PDB entry 4KO1 | X-ray diffraction, 1.55 A resolution | chains S and L

== Chain S ==
Name: Periplasmic [NiFeSe] hydrogenase small subunit
Organism: Desulfomicrobium baculatum
Notes: EC 1.12.99.6
Reference sequence: P13063 (PHSS_DESBA); residues 1-283 here correspond to UniProt positions 33-315 (UniProt number = residue number + 32)
Sequence (283 residues; numbered 1 to 283; the number before each row is that of its first residue):
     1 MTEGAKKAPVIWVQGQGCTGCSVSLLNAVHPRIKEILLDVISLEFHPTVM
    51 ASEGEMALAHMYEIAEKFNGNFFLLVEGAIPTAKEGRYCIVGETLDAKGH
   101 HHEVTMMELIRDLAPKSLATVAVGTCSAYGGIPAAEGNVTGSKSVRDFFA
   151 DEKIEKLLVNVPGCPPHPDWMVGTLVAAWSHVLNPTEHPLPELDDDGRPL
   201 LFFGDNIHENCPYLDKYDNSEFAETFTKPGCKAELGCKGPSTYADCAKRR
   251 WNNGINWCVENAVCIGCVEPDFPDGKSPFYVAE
Not modelled in the structure: 1-4
UniProt features mapped onto this chain:
  - binding site ([4Fe-4S] cluster): Cys18, Cys21, Cys126, Cys164, His208, Cys211, Cys231, Cys237, Cys246, Cys258, Cys264, Cys267
Ion coordination: 4Fe-4S cluster Fe site 1: Cys18, Cys21, Cys126, Cys164; Ca2+ near Glu152 (its only coordinating residue here); 4Fe-4S cluster Fe site 2: His208, Cys211, Cys231, Cys237; 4Fe-4S cluster Fe site 3: Cys246, Cys258, Cys264, Cys267
Small-molecule neighbours:
  - 4Fe-4S cluster (SF4), molecule 1: Gly17, Cys18, Thr19, Gly20, Cys21, Glu77, Gly78, Gly124, Thr125, Cys126, Gly163, Cys164, Pro165
  - 4Fe-4S cluster (SF4), molecule 2: Ile207, His208, Cys211, Tyr213, Leu214, Tyr217, Cys231, Lys232, Ala233, Cys237, Gly239, Pro240, Val259
  - 4Fe-4S cluster (SF4), molecule 3: Ile207, Thr242, Ala244, Cys246, Trp251, Trp257, Cys258, Cys264, Ile265, Gly266, Cys267, Val268

== Chain L ==
Name: Nickel-dependent hydrogenase large subunit
Organism: Desulfomicrobium baculatum
Notes: EC 1.18.99.1
Reference sequence: C7LN88 (C7LN88_DESBD); residues 0-498 here correspond to UniProt positions 1-499 (UniProt number = residue number + 1)
Sequence (499 residues; numbered 0 to 498; the number before each row is that of its first residue; numbering starts at 0):
     0 MSQAATPAADGKVKISIDPLTRVEGHLKIEVEVKDGKVVDAKCSGGMFRG
    50 FEQILRGRDPRDSSQIVQRICGVCPTAHCTASVMAQDDAFGVKVTTNGRI
   100 TRNLIFGANYLQSHILHFYHLAALDYVKGPDVSPFVPRYANADLLTDRIK
   150 DGAKADATNTYGLNQYLKALEIRRICHEMVAMFGGRMPHVQGMVVGGATE
   200 IPTADKVAEYAARFKEVQKFVIEEYLPLIYTLGSVYTDLFETGIGWKNVI
   250 AFGVFPEDDDYKTFLLKPGVYIDGKDEEFDSKLVKEYVGHSFFDHSAPGG
   300 LHYSVGETNPNPDKPGAYSFVKAPRYKDKPCEVGPLARMWVQNPELSPVG
   350 QKLLKELYGIEAKNFRDLGDKAFSIMGRHVARAEETWLTAVAVEKWLKQV
   400 QPGAETYVKSEIPDAAEGTGFTEAPRGALLHYLKIKDKKIENYQIVSATL
   450 WNANPRDDMGQRGPIEEALIGVPVPDIKNPVNVGRLVRSYDPULGCAVH
Not modelled in the structure: 0-9
Modified positions: Sec492 (selenocysteine)
Ion coordination: Ca2+: Glu51, Ile444, His498; Ni2+: Cys70, Cys73, Sec492, Cys495; carbonmonoxide-(dicyano) iron Fe: Cys73, Cys495
Small-molecule neighbours:
  - carbonmonoxide-(dicyano) iron (FCO): Cys73, His77, Ala423, Pro424, Arg425, Leu428, Ser446, Ala447, Thr448, Sec492, Cys495
  - hydrosulfuric acid (H2S): Cys73, Pro74, Thr75, Ala76, Phe105, Asn108, Pro424

== How chain S and chain L interact ==
Pairs across the interface (165; chain S residue first):
  Gln14(S) with His25(L), hydrogen bond (backbone-side chain)
  Gly15(S) with His25(L), hydrogen bond (backbone-side chain); Met46(L)
  Gln16(S) with Met46(L); Phe47(L), hydrogen bond (side chain-backbone); Arg48(L)
  Gly17(S) with Met46(L); Arg48(L)
  Cys18(S) with Glu23(L); Arg48(L); Arg68(L); Ile69(L); Cys70(L); Gly71(L), hydrogen bond (backbone-backbone); His188(L)
  Thr19(S) with Glu23(L), hydrogen bond
  Gly20(S) with Gly71(L); Pro187(L)
  Val23(S) with Gly71(L); Val72(L), hydrophobic; Arg172(L); His176(L); Pro187(L), hydrophobic
  Ser24(S) with Pro187(L)
  Leu26(S) with Leu115(L), hydrophobic; Arg172(L)
  Asn27(S) with Arg172(L), hydrogen bond; Arg173(L); His176(L), hydrogen bond; Met186(L), hydrogen bond (side chain-backbone); Pro187(L)
  Ala28(S) with Arg173(L)
  Val29(S) with Arg173(L)
  Arg32(S) with Glu170(L), salt bridge; Arg173(L)
  Ile33(S) with Leu169(L), hydrophobic
  Leu43(S) with Ser132(L); Pro133(L)
  Glu44(S) with Ser132(L), hydrogen bond
  Pro47(S) with Thr20(L); Arg21(L), hydrogen bond (backbone-backbone)
  Thr48(S) with Arg21(L); Leu120(L)
  Val49(S) with Arg21(L); Leu123(L)
  Met50(S) with Thr20(L); Arg21(L), hydrogen bond (backbone-side chain); Pro133(L)
  Ala51(S) with Arg21(L), hydrogen bond (backbone-side chain); Pro133(L), hydrogen bond (backbone-backbone); Phe134(L); Pro136(L)
  Ser52(S) with Thr20(L), hydrogen bond (backbone-side chain); Pro136(L), hydrogen bond (backbone-backbone)
  Glu53(S) with Ile16(L); Pro18(L); Leu19(L); Thr20(L); Tyr138(L), hydrogen bond; Arg487(L), salt bridge
  Gly54(S) with Ile16(L); Asp17(L); Pro18(L), hydrogen bond (backbone-backbone)
  Met56(S) with Arg137(L); Tyr138(L)
  Leu58(S) with Asp17(L); Pro18(L)
  His60(S) with Ser132(L); Pro136(L)
  Lys84(S) with Pro311(L)
  Arg87(S) with Pro311(L); Asp312(L), salt bridge; Phe319(L)
  Tyr88(S) with Gly45(L); Met46(L); Phe47(L), hydrogen bond (backbone-backbone); Pro309(L); Pro311(L); Phe319(L), hydrophobic
  Cys89(S) with His25(L); Gly45(L); Met46(L), hydrophobic
  Ile90(S) with His25(L); Gly45(L), hydrogen bond (backbone-backbone)
  Val91(S) with Pro18(L); His25(L)
  Gly92(S) with Asp17(L)
  Glu93(S) with Ser15(L), hydrogen bond; Asp17(L), hydrogen bond (backbone-backbone); Lys27(L), salt bridge
  His101(S) with Ser15(L)
  Ile132(S) with Phe50(L), hydrophobic; Ile53(L); Ile65(L), hydrophobic; Arg68(L)
  Ala135(S) with Arg57(L)
  Glu136(S) with Ile53(L); Arg57(L), hydrogen bond (backbone-side chain)
  Gly137(S) with Gln52(L)
  Asn138(S) with Ile53(L)
  Val139(S) with Gln52(L); Pro309(L), hydrophobic
  Thr140(S) with Phe47(L)
  Cys164(S) with Arg68(L), hydrogen bond (backbone-side chain); Arg185(L), hydrogen bond (backbone-side chain); His188(L), hydrogen bond (backbone-side chain)
  Pro165(S) with Arg185(L), hydrogen bond (backbone-side chain); Pro187(L); His188(L)
  Thr225(S) with Tyr406(L)
  Phe226(S) with Val193(L), hydrophobic; Thr198(L); Tyr406(L), hydrophobic
  Thr227(S) with Ala197(L); Thr198(L); Ile200(L); Glu404(L), hydrogen bond; Thr405(L); Tyr406(L)
  Trp251(S) with Arg185(L)
  Asn252(S) with His176(L); Glu177(L); Ala180(L); Arg185(L); Met186(L), hydrogen bond (side chain-backbone)
  Asn253(S) with Arg173(L); Glu177(L), hydrogen bond
  Ile255(S) with Glu177(L); Ala180(L); Met181(L); Arg212(L)
  Asn256(S) with Ala180(L), hydrogen bond (side chain-backbone); Met181(L), hydrogen bond (side chain-backbone); Gly184(L); Glu199(L), hydrogen bond; Lys205(L)
  Trp257(S) with Gly184(L), hydrogen bond (backbone-backbone)
  Cys258(S) with Arg185(L); Gln190(L), hydrogen bond
  Glu260(S) with Lys205(L), salt bridge
  Asn261(S) with Phe182(L); Gly183(L), hydrogen bond (side chain-backbone); Gly184(L); Gln190(L); Gly191(L); Thr198(L), hydrogen bond (backbone-side chain); Glu199(L)
  Ala262(S) with Gln190(L); Thr198(L)
  Val263(S) with Gln190(L)
  Ile265(S) with Gln64(L); Arg68(L); Gln190(L)
  Cys267(S) with Arg185(L)
  Asp274(S) with Arg57(L), salt bridge
  Ser277(S) with Asp61(L)
  Pro278(S) with Asp58(L); Asp61(L)
  Phe279(S) with Asp61(L), hydrogen bond (backbone-side chain); Gln64(L); Ile65(L), hydrophobic
  Tyr280(S) with Arg60(L); Gln64(L); Val193(L)
  Val281(S) with Arg60(L)
Other interface residues (no listed pair), chain S (77 interface residues in all): Lys34, Leu37, Leu38, Ser42, Ala57, Pro133, Lys228, Phe272, Pro273
Other interface residues (no listed pair), chain L (75 interface residues in all): Val22, Gly24, His119, Val131, Leu166, Gly483

== In short ==
77 residues of chain S face 75 of chain L across their interface, with 37 hydrogen bonds and 6 salt bridges.
Polar pairs include Arg32(S)-Glu170(L), Glu53(S)-Arg487(L) and Arg87(S)-Asp312(L). Bound to chain S: 3 copies
of 4Fe-4S cluster.
Chain S is Periplasmic [NiFeSe] hydrogenase small subunit and chain L is Nickel-dependent hydrogenase large
subunit, both from Desulfomicrobium baculatum; the structure, High X-ray dose structure of H2-activated
anaerobically purified Dm. baculatum [NiFeSe]-hydrogenase after crystallization under air, was determined by
X-ray diffraction, deposited together with 4KL8, 4KN9, 4KO2, 4KO3 and 4KO4.
